8JJP - chains A and C of the 6 polymer chains in the assembly; structure by electron microscopy, 2.90 A resolution.

# Chain A
Protein: Chemerin-like receptor 2
From: Homo sapiens
Reference sequence: P46091 (CML2_HUMAN); residue numbers follow UniProt; this construct covers 35-326
Chain sequence (292 residues; row label = number of the first residue in the row):
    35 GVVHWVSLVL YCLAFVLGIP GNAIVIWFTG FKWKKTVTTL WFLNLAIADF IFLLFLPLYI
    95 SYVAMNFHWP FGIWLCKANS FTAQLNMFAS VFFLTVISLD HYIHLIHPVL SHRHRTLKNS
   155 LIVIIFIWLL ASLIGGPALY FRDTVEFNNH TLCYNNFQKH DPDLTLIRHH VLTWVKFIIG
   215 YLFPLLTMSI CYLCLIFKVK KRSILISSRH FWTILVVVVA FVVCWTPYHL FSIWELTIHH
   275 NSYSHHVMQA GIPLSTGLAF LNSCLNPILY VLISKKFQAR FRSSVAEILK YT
Disulfides: Cys110-Cys187
Reported in the primary citation:
  - binding site for Retinoic acid receptor responder protein 2: Tyr93, Tyr96, Phe101, Ser114, Ala117, Gln118, Met121, Arg176, Leu186, Cys187, Tyr188, Asn189, Glu269, Ile272, His273, Gln283, Ile286, Pro287, Thr290
  - mutagenesis - Y93A, S114A, Q118A, V125A, R176A, N189A, P218A, F255A, W259A: decreased signaling with Retinoic acid receptor responder protein 2
  - mutagenesis - Y96A, S114A/Q118A/R176A, H135A, H138A, H146A, N189A, E269A: abolished signaling with Retinoic acid receptor responder protein 2
  - binding site for Retinoic acid receptor responder protein 2: Tyr262 (from molecular simulation)
  - conformationally variable residues (side-chain flip): Trp259, Glu269

# Chain C
Protein: Guanine nucleotide-binding protein G(i) subunit alpha-1
From: Homo sapiens
Reference sequence: P63096 (GNAI1_HUMAN); residues 1-354 here = UniProt positions 1-354
Chain sequence (354 residues; each row starts with the number of its first residue):
     1 MGCTLSAEDK AAVERSKMID RNLREDGEKA AREVKLLLLG AGESGKSTIV KQMKIIHEAG
    61 YSEEECKQYK AVVYSNTIQS IIAIIRAMGR LKIDFGDSAR ADDARQLFVL AGAAEEGFMT
   121 AELAGVIKRL WKDSGVQACF NRSREYQLND SAAYYLNDLD RIAQPNYIPT QQDVLRTRVK
   181 TTGIVETHFT FKDLHFKMFD VGGQRSERKK WIHCFEGVTA IIFCVALSDY DLVLAEDEEM
   241 NRMHESMKLF DSICNNKWFT DTSIILFLNK KDLFEEKIKK SPLTICYPEY AGSNTYEEAA
   301 AYIQCQFEDL NKRKDTKEIY THFTCATDTK NVQFVFDAVT DVIIKNNLKD CGLF
Not modelled in the structure: 59-179
UniProt features mapped onto this chain:
  - region: Lys35 to Thr48 (G1 motif), Asp173 to Thr181 (G2 motif), Phe196 to Arg205 (G3 motif), Ile265 to Asp272 (G4 motif), Thr324 to Thr329 (G5 motif)
  - binding site (GTP): Glu43 to Thr48, Ser151, Leu175 to Thr181, Asp200 to Gln204, Asn269 to Asp272, Ala326
  - binding site (Mg(2+)): Ser47, Thr181
  - modified residue: Arg178 (ADP-ribosylarginine), Gln204 (Deamidated glutamine), Cys351 (ADP-ribosylcysteine)
  - lipidation: Gly2 (N-myristoyl glycine), Cys3 (S-palmitoyl cysteine)
  - natural variant: Gly40 (G40C: In NEDHISB; G40R: In NEDHISB), Gly45 (G45D: In NEDHISB), Thr48 (T48I: In NEDHISB; T48K: In NEDHISB), Gln52 (Q52P: In NEDHISB), Ser75 (deletion: In NEDHISB; uncertain significance), Gln172 (deletion: In NEDHISB), Asp173 (D173V: In NEDHISB), Glu186 to Phe189 (deletion: In NEDHISB; uncertain significance), Cys224 (C224Y: In NEDHISB), Lys270 (K270N: In NEDHISB; K270R: In NEDHISB), Asp272 (D272G: In NEDHISB), Ala326 (A326P: In NEDHISB), 1 further natural variant entry in UniProt
  - mutagenesis: Gly42 (G42R: Abolishes switch to an activated conformation and dissociation from beta and gamma subunits upon GTP binding. Abolishes interaction with RGS family members), Glu116 (E116L: Enhances interaction (inactive GDP-bound) with RGS14), Gln147 (Q147L: Enhances interaction (inactive GDP-bound) with RGS14), Glu245 (E245L: Enhances interaction (inactive GDP-bound) with RGS14)

# Chain A / chain C interface
Residue-residue contacts (27):
  Trp67(A) with Phe354(C), hydrophobic
  Thr72(A) with Phe354(C)
  Phe76(A) with Leu353(C), hydrophobic; Phe354(C), hydrophobic
  Ile131(A) with Leu353(C), hydrophobic
  His135(A) with Gly352(C); Leu353(C)
  His138(A) with Asn347(C), hydrogen bond (backbone-side chain)
  Leu139(A) with Ile344(C); Leu348(C), hydrophobic
  Pro142(A) with Thr340(C); Ile344(C), hydrophobic
  His146(A) with Arg32(C), hydrogen bond (backbone-side chain)
  Leu151(A) with Glu28(C)
  Tyr226(A) with Leu353(C)
  Arg236(A) with Asp341(C), salt bridge; Ile344(C)
  Ile238(A) with Lys345(C); Leu348(C), hydrophobic
  Ser241(A) with Cys351(C)
  Arg243(A) with Cys351(C)
  His244(A) with Cys351(C)
  Tyr304(A) with Leu353(C), hydrophobic; Phe354(C)
  Val305(A) with Phe354(C), hydrophobic
  Lys309(A) with Asp350(C), salt bridge; Cys351(C)
Other interface residues (no listed pair), chain A (28 interface residues in all): Thr63, Thr73, Ile140, Val143, Thr150, Lys152, Val233, Thr247, Ser308
Other interface residues (no listed pair), chain C (16 interface residues in all): Glu25, Lys192, Ile343
Interface features reported in the paper:
  - pairs named by the authors: His135(A)-Gly352(C), His138(A)-Asn347(C) (hydrogen bond), His146(A)-Arg32(C) (hydrogen bond)
  - interface residues, chain A: Phe76(A), Leu151(A), Tyr226(A), Thr247(A)

# In short
28 residues of chain A face 16 of chain C across their interface, with 2 hydrogen bonds and 2 salt bridges.
Polar contacts include Arg236(A)-Asp341(C), Lys309(A)-Asp350(C) and His138(A)-Asn347(C). The paper describes a
contact between His135(A) and Gly352(C); hydrogen bonds between His138(A) and Asn347(C) and His146(A) and
Arg32(C). The paper reports a binding site for Retinoic acid receptor responder protein 2 at Tyr93(A),
Tyr96(A) and Phe101(A) among others; Y93A, S114A and Q118A of chain A, among others, reduce signaling with
Retinoic acid receptor responder protein 2; 15 substitutions were tested in all.
Chain A is Chemerin-like receptor 2 and chain C is Guanine nucleotide-binding protein G(i) subunit alpha-1,
both from Homo sapiens; the structure, G protein-coupled receptor 1, was determined by electron microscopy,
deposited together with 8XGM.
